PDB entry 9MHG | electron microscopy, 3.20 A resolution | chains A and C of the 5 polymer chains in the assembly

Chain A:
Protein: Phosphoinositide 3-kinase regulatory subunit 4
Organism: Homo sapiens
Notes: EC 2.7.11.1
Reference sequence: Q99570 (PI3R4_HUMAN); residue numbers follow UniProt; this construct covers 2-1358
Sequence (1409 residues; numbered 1 to 1409; the number before each row is that of its first residue):
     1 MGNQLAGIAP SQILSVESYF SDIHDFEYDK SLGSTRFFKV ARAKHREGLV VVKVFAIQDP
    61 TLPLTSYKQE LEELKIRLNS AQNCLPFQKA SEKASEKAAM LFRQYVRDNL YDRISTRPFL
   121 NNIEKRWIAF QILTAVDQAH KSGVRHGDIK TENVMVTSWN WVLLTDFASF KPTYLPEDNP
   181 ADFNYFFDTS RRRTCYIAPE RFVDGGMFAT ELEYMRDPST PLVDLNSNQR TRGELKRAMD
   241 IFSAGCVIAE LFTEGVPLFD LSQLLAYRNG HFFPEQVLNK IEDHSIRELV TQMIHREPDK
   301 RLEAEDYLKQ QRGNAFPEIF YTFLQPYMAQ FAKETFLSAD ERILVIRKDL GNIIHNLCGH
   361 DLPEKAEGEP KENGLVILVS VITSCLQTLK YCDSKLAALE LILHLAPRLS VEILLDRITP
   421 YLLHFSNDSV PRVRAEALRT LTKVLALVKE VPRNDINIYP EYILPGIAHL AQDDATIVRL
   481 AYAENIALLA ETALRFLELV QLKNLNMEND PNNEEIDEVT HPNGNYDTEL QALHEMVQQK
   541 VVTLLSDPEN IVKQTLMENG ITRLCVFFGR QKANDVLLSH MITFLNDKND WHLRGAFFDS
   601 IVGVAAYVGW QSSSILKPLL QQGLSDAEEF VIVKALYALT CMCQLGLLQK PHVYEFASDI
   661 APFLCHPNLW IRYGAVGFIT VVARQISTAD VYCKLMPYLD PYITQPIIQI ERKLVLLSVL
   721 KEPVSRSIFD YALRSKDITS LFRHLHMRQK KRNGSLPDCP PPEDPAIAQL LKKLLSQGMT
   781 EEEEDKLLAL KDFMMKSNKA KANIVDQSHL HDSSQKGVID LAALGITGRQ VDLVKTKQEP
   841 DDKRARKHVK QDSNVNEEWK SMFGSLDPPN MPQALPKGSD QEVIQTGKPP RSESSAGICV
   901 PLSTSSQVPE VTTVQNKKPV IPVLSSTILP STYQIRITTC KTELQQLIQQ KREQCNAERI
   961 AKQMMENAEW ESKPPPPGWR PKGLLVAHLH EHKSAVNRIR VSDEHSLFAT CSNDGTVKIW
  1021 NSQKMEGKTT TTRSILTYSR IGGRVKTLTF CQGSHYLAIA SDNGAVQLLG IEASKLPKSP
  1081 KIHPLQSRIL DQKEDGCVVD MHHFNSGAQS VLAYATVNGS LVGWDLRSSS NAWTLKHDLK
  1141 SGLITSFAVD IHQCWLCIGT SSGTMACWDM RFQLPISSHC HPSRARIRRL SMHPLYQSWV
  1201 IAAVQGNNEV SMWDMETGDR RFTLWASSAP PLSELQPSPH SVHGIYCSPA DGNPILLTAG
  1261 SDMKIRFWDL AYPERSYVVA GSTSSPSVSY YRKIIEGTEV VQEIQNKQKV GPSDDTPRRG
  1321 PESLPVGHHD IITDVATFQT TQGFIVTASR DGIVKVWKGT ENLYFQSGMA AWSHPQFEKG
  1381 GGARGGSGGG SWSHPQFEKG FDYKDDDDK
Unresolved in the structure: 1, 209-227, 360-372, 509-523, 835-937, 1027-1031, 1289-1295, 1309-1315, 1359-1409
Construct notes: initiating methionine (1); expression tag (1359-1409)
UniProt features mapped onto this chain:
  - active site: Asp-148 (Proton acceptor)
  - binding site (ATP): Leu-32 to Val-40, Lys-53
  - modified residue: Ser-808 (Phosphoserine), Ser-813 (Phosphoserine), Ser-853 (Phosphoserine), Ser-865 (Phosphoserine), Thr-1316 (Phosphothreonine)
  - lipidation: Gly-2 (N-myristoyl glycine)
  - natural variant: Arg-936 (R936Q: In a breast cancer sample)
Covalent attachments: myristic acid (MYR) linked to Gly-2
Bound ions: Mg2+: Lys-53, Asn-153, Asp-166 (together with GTP)
Residues lining bound ligands: GTP: Leu-32, Gly-33, Val-40, Val-51, Lys-53, Arg-103, Gln-104, Tyr-105, Val-106, Arg-107, Asp-108, Asn-109, Asp-148, Lys-150, Glu-152, Asn-153, Met-155, Asp-166, Lys-171, Phe-186, Thr-189, Ser-190

Chain C:
Protein: Beclin 1-associated autophagy-related key regulator
Organism: Homo sapiens
Reference sequence: Q6ZNE5 (BAKOR_HUMAN); residue numbers follow UniProt; this construct covers 1-492
Sequence (492 residues; numbered 1 to 492; the number before each row is that of its first residue):
     1 MASPSGKGAR ALEAPGCGPR PLARDLVDSV DDAEGLYVAV ERCPLCNTTR RRLTCAKCVQ
    61 SGDFVYFDGR DRERFIDKKE RLSRLKSKQE EFQKEVLKAM EGKWITDQLR WKIMSCKMRI
   121 EQLKQTICKG NEEMEKNSEG LLKTKEKNQK LYSRAQRHQE KKEKIQRHNR KLGDLVEKKT
   181 IDLRSHYERL ANLRRSHILE LTSVIFPIEE VKTGVRDPAD VSSESDSAMT SSTVSKLAEA
   241 RRTTYLSGRW VCDDHNGDTS ISITGPWISL PNNGDYSAYY SWVEEKKTTQ GPDMEQSNPA
   301 YTISAALCYA TQLVNILSHI LDVNLPKKLC NSEFCGENLS KQKFTRAVKK LNANILYLCF
   361 SQHVNLDQLQ PLHTLRNLMY LVSPSSEHLG RSGPFEVRAD LEESMEFVDP GVAGESDESG
   421 DERVSDEETD LGTDWENLPS PRFCDIPSQS VEVSQSQSTQ ASPPIASSSA GGMISSAAAS
   481 VTSWFKAYTG HR
Unresolved in the structure: 1-55, 212-258, 407-492
UniProt features mapped onto this chain:
  - region: Cys-43 to Cys-58 (Cysteine repeats)
  - modified residue: Ser-29 (Phosphoserine), Ser-416 (Phosphoserine), Thr-429 (Phosphothreonine)
  - mutagenesis: Cys-43 (C43A: In Atg14L4C4A; fails to localize to the endoplasmic reticulum; when associated with A-46; A-55 and A-58), Cys-46 (C46A: In Atg14L4C4A; fails to localize to the endoplasmic reticulum; when associated with A-43; A-55 and A-58), Cys-55 (C55A: In Atg14L4C4A; fails to localize to the endoplasmic reticulum; when associated with A-43; A-46 and A-58), Cys-58 (C58A: In Atg14L4C4A; fails to localize to the endoplasmic reticulum; when associated with A-43; A-46 and A-55)

Chain A / chain C interface:
Pairs across the interface - 45 pairs, chain A then chain C:
  Thr-688(A) / Leu-97(C)
  Ala-689(A) / Val-96(C)  hydrophobic
  Tyr-692(A) / Met-100(C)  hydrophobic
  Tyr-692(A) / Lys-103(C)
  Cys-693(A) / Val-96(C)  hydrophobic
  Gln-705(A) / Met-114(C)
  Ile-707(A) / Asp-107(C)
  Ile-707(A) / Trp-111(C)
  Ile-708(A) / Met-100(C)  hydrophobic
  Ile-708(A) / Lys-103(C)
  Ile-708(A) / Trp-104(C)  hydrophobic
  Ile-708(A) / Asp-107(C)  hydrogen bond (backbone-side chain)
  Gln-709(A) / Trp-104(C)
  Gln-709(A) / Gln-108(C)
  Arg-712(A) / Trp-111(C)
  Leu-714(A) / Trp-111(C)
  Val-715(A) / Trp-111(C)  hydrophobic
  Ser-718(A) / Trp-111(C)
  Ser-718(A) / Met-118(C)
  Val-719(A) / Met-114(C)  hydrophobic
  His-988(A) / Asn-324(C)  hydrogen bond
  His-988(A) / Tyr-357(C)  hydrogen bond (backbone-side chain)
  His-990(A) / Gly-393(C)  hydrogen bond (side chain-backbone)
  His-990(A) / Pro-394(C)
  His-990(A) / Phe-395(C)
  Glu-991(A) / Phe-395(C)
  Glu-991(A) / Glu-396(C)
  His-992(A) / Pro-394(C)
  Lys-993(A) / Pro-394(C)
  Lys-993(A) / Glu-396(C)  salt bridge
  Lys-1018(A) / Glu-396(C)  salt bridge
  Lys-1024(A) / Glu-402(C)  salt bridge
  Lys-1024(A) / Glu-406(C)  salt bridge
  Glu-1026(A) / Lys-327(C)  salt bridge
  Glu-1026(A) / Glu-406(C)
  Thr-1032(A) / Glu-402(C)
  Arg-1033(A) / Glu-396(C)  hydrogen bond (side chain-backbone)
  Arg-1033(A) / Val-397(C)
  Arg-1033(A) / Arg-398(C)
  Arg-1033(A) / Ala-399(C)
  Arg-1033(A) / Glu-402(C)
  Glu-1322(A) / His-319(C)  hydrogen bond (backbone-side chain)
  Leu-1324(A) / Ser-318(C)
  Leu-1324(A) / Asp-322(C)
  Leu-1324(A) / Val-323(C)
Interface residues without a listed pair, chain A (32 interface residues in all): Ser-687, Asp-690, Pro-706, Ser-1323, Pro-1325, Val-1326, Lys-1355
Interface residues without a listed pair, chain C (28 interface residues in all): Gln-93, Arg-110

In short:
The interface between chain A and chain C involves 32 residues on one side and 28 on the other, with 6
hydrogen bonds and 5 salt bridges. Among the polar pairs are Lys-993(A)/Glu-396(C), Lys-1018(A)/Glu-396(C) and
Lys-1024(A)/Glu-402(C). Bound to chain A: GTP.
Here chain A is Phosphoinositide 3-kinase regulatory subunit 4 and chain C is Beclin 1-associated
autophagy-related key regulator, both from Homo sapiens. Entry 9MHG (Cryo EM reconstruction of PI3KC3-C1 in
complex with Human RAB1A(Q70L), VPS34 kinase domain in the inactive ...) was determined by electron
microscopy, deposited together with 9MHF and 9MHH.
